PDB entry 3UB4 | X-ray diffraction, 3.10 A resolution | chain A

== Chain A ==
Name: Toll/interleukin-1 receptor domain-containing adapter protein
From: Homo sapiens
Notes: fragment: TIR domain
UniProt: P58753 (TIRAP_HUMAN); residue numbers follow UniProt; this construct covers 78-221
Chain sequence (146 residues; each row starts with the number of its first residue):
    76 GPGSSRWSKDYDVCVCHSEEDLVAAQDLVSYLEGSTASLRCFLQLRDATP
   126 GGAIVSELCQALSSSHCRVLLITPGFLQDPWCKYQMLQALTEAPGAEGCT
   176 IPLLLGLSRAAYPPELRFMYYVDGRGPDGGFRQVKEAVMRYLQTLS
Unresolved in the structure: 76-78, 110-127
Disulfides: Cys89-Cys134, Cys142-Cys174
Differences from the reference sequence: expression tag (76-77)
Small-molecule neighbours: (2S,3S)-1,4-dimercaptobutane-2,3-diol (DTV): Cys91, His92, Ser93, Cys134, Arg143, Phe151, Trp156, Cys157, Gln160
UniProt features mapped onto this chain:
  - natural variant: Asp96 (D96N: Hypomorphic variant resulting in impaired NF-kappa-B activation and TNF production), Leu180 (S180L: The functional impact of this variant is unclear; this construct carries the variant), Val197 (V197I: Does not affect NF-kappa-B activation and TNF production)
  - mutagenesis: Pro125 (P125H: Abolishes NF-kappa-B activation)
What the authors report for this chain:
  - mutagenesis - Y86A (less than 20%), D87A (less than 20%), E108A, R115A, F117A (less than 20%), L118A (less than 50%), R121A (less than 20%), D122A (less than 50%), P125A (less than 50%), I129A (less than 50%), E132A, W156A, Y159A (less than 20%), L165A: decreased signaling
  - mutagenesis - E108A, F117A: decreased binding to MyD88-TIR
  - mutagenesis - E108A, F117A: decreased binding to TLR4-TIR
  - interface hot spots (mutagenesis) - W156A, Y159A: decreased binding to Toll/interleukin-1 receptor domain-containing adapter protein (chain A)
  - mutagenesis - D96A, L165A: unchanged binding to MyD88-TIR
  - mutagenesis - D96A: unchanged binding to TLR4-TIR
  - interface hot spots (mutagenesis) - W156A, Y159A: decreased binding to Mal homodimer
  - mutagenesis - D87A, R192A: unchanged binding to Mal homodimer
  - disease-associated variants - E132K: decreased signaling (citing earlier work)
  - mutagenesis - D96E: abolished signaling
  - post-translational modification sites: Tyr86, Tyr159 (citing earlier work)
  - mutagenesis - Y159F: unchanged signaling

== In short ==
Chain A binds (2S,3S)-1,4-dimercaptobutane-2,3-diol. From UniProt: one mutagenesis site. From the paper: Y86A,
D87A and E108A, among others, reduce signaling; modification sites Tyr86 and Tyr159; 19 substitutions were
tested in all.
Chain A is Toll/interleukin-1 receptor domain-containing adapter protein (Homo sapiens); the structure, S180L
variant of TIR domain of Mal/TIRAP, was determined by X-ray diffraction together with 3UB2 and 3UB3 from the
same study.
